9DHU - chain A; structure by X-ray diffraction, 2.16 A resolution.

Chain A:
Molecule: Retinoblastoma-associated protein
Organism: Homo sapiens
UniProtKB: P06400 (RB_HUMAN); residue numbers follow UniProt; this construct covers 380-612, 640-786
Chain sequence (390 residues; numbered 377 to 793; 27 numbers in that range are skipped by the numbering (no residue carries them; nothing is unmodelled there); the number before each row is that of its first residue):
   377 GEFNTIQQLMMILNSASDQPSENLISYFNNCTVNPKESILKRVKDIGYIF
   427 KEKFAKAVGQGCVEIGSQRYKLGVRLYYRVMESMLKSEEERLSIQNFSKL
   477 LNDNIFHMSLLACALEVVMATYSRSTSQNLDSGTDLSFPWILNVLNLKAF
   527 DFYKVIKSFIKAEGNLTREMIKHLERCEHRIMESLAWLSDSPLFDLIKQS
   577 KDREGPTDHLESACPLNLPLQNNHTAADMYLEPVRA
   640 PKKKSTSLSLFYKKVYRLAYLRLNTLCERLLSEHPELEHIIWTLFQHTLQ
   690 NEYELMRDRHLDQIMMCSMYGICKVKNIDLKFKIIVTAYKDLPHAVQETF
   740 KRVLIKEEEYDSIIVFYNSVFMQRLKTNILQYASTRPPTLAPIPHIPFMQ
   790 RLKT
Unresolved in the structure: 377-382, 438-439, 500-511, 577-599, 640-641, 785-793
Differences from the reference sequence: expression tag (377-379, 787-793); conflict Lys533 (Glu in P06400), Glu608 (Ser in P06400), Ala612 (Ser in P06400), Ala780 (Ser in P06400)
Swiss-Prot annotation at these positions:
  - modified residue: Ser567 (Phosphoserine)
Reported in the primary citation:
  - contacts within the chain: Lys533-Glu551 (salt bridge), Lys533-Glu554
  - disease-associated variants - A488V, A490T, L550I, M695I, I703V: decreased binding to E2FTD
  - disease-associated variants - E492Q, A525G, E554K, I703F (23-fold), R741C, R741S, S751Y (35-fold), R763T: decreased binding to E7LxCxE
  - disease-associated variants - K462E (-5.0 +/- 0.5 degC), A488V (-4.1 +/- 0.6 degC), A490T (-4.7 +/- 1.0 degC), A490V (-5.1 +/- 0.6 degC), E492Q (-5.4 +/- 0.8 degC), E539D (-4.9 +/- 0.5 degC), E554K (-7.0 +/- 0.5 degC), D697E (-4.1 +/- 0.5 degC), I703F (-6.6 degC +/- 0.6 degC), M704V (-5.1 +/- 0.9 degC), T738I (-5.3 +/- 0.5 degC), S751Y (-5.4 +/- 0.5 degC): decreased stability
  - disease-associated variants - S474I, S474R, K530I, S534R, H555Y, R656Q: unchanged binding to E7LxCxE

Summary:
The paper reports that K462E, A488V and A490T, among others, reduce stability; contacts within the chain
involving Glu551, Lys533 and Glu554; 25 substitutions were tested in all.
Chain A is Retinoblastoma-associated protein (Homo sapiens); the structure, The Retinoblastoma Protein with
Mutation E533K, was determined by X-ray diffraction together with 9DGK, 9DHC and 9DHF from the same study.
